PDB entry 1WUK | X-ray diffraction, 1.10 A resolution | chains S and L

[Chain S]
Molecule: Periplasmic [NiFe] hydrogenase small subunit
Source organism: Desulfovibrio vulgaris str. 'Miyazaki F'
Notes: EC 1.12.2.1
Reference sequence: P21853 (PHNS_DESVM); residues 1-267 here correspond to UniProt positions 51-317 (UniProt number = residue number + 50)
Sequence (267 residues; row label = number of the first residue in the row):
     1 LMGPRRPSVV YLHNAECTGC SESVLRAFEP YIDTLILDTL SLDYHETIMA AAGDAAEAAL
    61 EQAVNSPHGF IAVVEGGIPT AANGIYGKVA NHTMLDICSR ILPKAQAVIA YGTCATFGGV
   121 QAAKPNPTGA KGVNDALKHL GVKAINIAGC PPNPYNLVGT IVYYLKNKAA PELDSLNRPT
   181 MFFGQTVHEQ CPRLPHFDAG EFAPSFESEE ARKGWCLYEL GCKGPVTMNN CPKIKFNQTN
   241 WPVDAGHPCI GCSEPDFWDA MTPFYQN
Metal / ion sites: 4Fe-4S cluster Fe site 1: Cys17, Cys20, Cys114, Cys150; 4Fe-4S cluster Fe site 2: His188, Cys191, Cys216, Cys222; 3Fe-4S cluster Fe: Cys231, Cys249, Cys252
Small-molecule neighbours:
  - 3Fe-4S cluster (F3S): Val187, Thr227, Asn229, Cys231, Phe236, Trp241, Pro242, Cys249, Ile250, Gly251, Cys252, Ser253
  - 4Fe-4S cluster (SF4), molecule 1: Glu16, Cys17, Thr18, Gly19, Cys20, Glu75, Gly112, Thr113, Cys114, Val120, Gly149, Cys150, Pro151
  - 4Fe-4S cluster (SF4), molecule 2: Val187, His188, Cys191, Arg193, Leu194, Phe197, Cys216, Leu217, Tyr218, Cys222, Gly224, Pro225, Val243

[Chain L]
Molecule: Periplasmic [NiFe] hydrogenase large subunit
Source organism: Desulfovibrio vulgaris str. 'Miyazaki F'
Notes: EC 1.12.2.1
Reference sequence: P21852 (PHNL_DESVM); numbering as in UniProt (aligned over 19-552)
Sequence (534 residues; row label = number of the first residue in the row):
    19 SSYSGPIVVD PVTRIEGHLR IEVEVENGKV KNAYSSSTLF RGLEIILKGR DPRDAQHFTQ
    79 RTCGVCTYTH ALASTRCVDN AVGVHIPKNA TYIRNLVLGA QYLHDHIVHF YHLHALDFVD
   139 VTAALKADPA KAAKVASSIS PRKTTAADLK AVQDKLKTFV ETGQLGPFTN AYFLGGHPAY
   199 YLDPETNLIA TAHYLEALRL QVKAARAMAV FGAKNPHTQF TVVGGVTCYD ALTPQRIAEF
   259 EALWKETKAF VDEVYIPDLL VVAAAYKDWT QYGGTDNFIT FGEFPKDEYD LNSRFFKPGV
   319 VFKRDFKNIK PFDKMQIEEH VRHSWYEGAE ARHPWKGQTQ PKYTDLHGDD RYSWMKAPRY
   379 MGEPMETGPL AQVLIAYSQG HPKVKAVTDA VLAKLGVGPE ALFSTLGRTA ARGIETAVIA
   439 EYVGVMLQEY KDNIAKGDNV ICAPWEMPKQ AEGVGFVNAP RGGLSHWIRI EDGKIGNFQL
   499 VVPSTWTLGP RCDKNKLSPV EASLIGTPVA DAKRPVEILR TVHSFDPCIA CGVH
Modified residues: Cys546 (s-hydroxycysteine; CSO)
Curated features (UniProtKB/Swiss-Prot):
  - binding site (Mg(2+)): Glu62, Leu498, His552
  - binding site (Ni(2+)): Cys81, Cys84, Cys546, Cys549
  - binding site (Fe cation): Cys84, Cys549
Metal / ion sites: Mg2+: Glu62, Leu498, His552; ni-fe oxidized active center Ni: Cys81, Cys84, Cys546, Cys549
Small-molecule neighbours: ni-fe oxidized active center (NFO): Cys81, Cys84, Thr87, His88, Ala477, Pro478, Arg479, Leu482, Val500, Pro501, Ser502, Cys546, Cys549
What the authors report for this chain:
  - post-translational modification sites: Cys546

[Interface between chain S and chain L]
Contacting residue pairs (176):
  Leu1(S) - Gln182(L)
  Leu1(S) - Leu183(L)  hydrogen bond (backbone-backbone)
  Leu1(S) - Gly184(L)  hydrogen bond (backbone-backbone)
  Leu1(S) - Thr187(L)  hydrogen bond (backbone-side chain)
  Met2(S) - Gln182(L)
  Gly3(S) - Gln182(L)
  Pro4(S) - Gln182(L)  hydrogen bond (backbone-side chain)
  Arg5(S) - Gln182(L)
  Arg6(S) - Phe177(L)
  Arg6(S) - Thr180(L)  hydrogen bond
  Arg6(S) - Gln182(L)  hydrogen bond (backbone-side chain)
  His13(S) - His36(L)  hydrogen bond (backbone-side chain)
  Asn14(S) - His36(L)
  Asn14(S) - Leu57(L)
  Ala15(S) - Leu57(L)  hydrophobic
  Glu16(S) - Glu34(L)
  Glu16(S) - His36(L)  salt bridge
  Glu16(S) - Arg59(L)
  Glu16(S) - Ala548(L)
  Cys17(S) - Glu34(L)
  Cys17(S) - Arg59(L)
  Cys17(S) - Arg79(L)
  Cys17(S) - Thr80(L)
  Cys17(S) - Cys81(L)
  Cys17(S) - Gly82(L)  hydrogen bond (backbone-backbone)
  Cys17(S) - His235(L)
  Thr18(S) - Glu34(L)  hydrogen bond
  Thr18(S) - Val83(L)
  Gly19(S) - Gly82(L)
  Gly19(S) - Pro234(L)
  Glu22(S) - Gly82(L)
  Glu22(S) - Val83(L)
  Glu22(S) - His122(L)
  Glu22(S) - Pro234(L)
  Ser23(S) - Pro234(L)
  Leu25(S) - Gln219(L)  hydrogen bond (backbone-side chain)
  Leu25(S) - Val220(L)
  Arg26(S) - His122(L)  hydrogen bond
  Arg26(S) - Gln219(L)  hydrogen bond
  Arg26(S) - Ala223(L)
  Arg26(S) - Asn233(L)
  Phe28(S) - Arg224(L)
  Tyr31(S) - Arg217(L)
  Asp33(S) - Arg217(L)  salt bridge
  Thr34(S) - Arg217(L)  hydrogen bond
  Ile36(S) - Phe177(L)
  Leu37(S) - Phe177(L)  hydrophobic
  Asp38(S) - Lys173(L)  salt bridge
  Ser41(S) - Gln182(L)
  Leu42(S) - Gly184(L)
  Leu42(S) - Pro185(L)
  Asp43(S) - Gly184(L)
  Tyr44(S) - Pro29(L)
  Glu46(S) - Thr31(L)
  Glu46(S) - Arg32(L)  hydrogen bond (backbone-backbone)
  Glu46(S) - His36(L)  salt bridge
  Thr47(S) - Arg32(L)
  Thr47(S) - Ile33(L)
  Thr47(S) - Leu131(L)
  Ile48(S) - Arg32(L)
  Ile48(S) - Pro185(L)  hydrophobic
  Met49(S) - Thr31(L)
  Met49(S) - Arg32(L)  hydrogen bond (backbone-side chain)
  Met49(S) - Pro185(L)
  Ala50(S) - Arg32(L)  hydrogen bond (backbone-side chain)
  Ala50(S) - Leu134(L)  hydrophobic
  Ala50(S) - Pro185(L)  hydrogen bond (backbone-backbone)
  Ala50(S) - Ala189(L)  hydrophobic
  Ala51(S) - Thr31(L)  hydrogen bond (backbone-side chain)
  Ala51(S) - Thr187(L)
  Ala51(S) - Asn188(L)
  Ala52(S) - Val27(L)  hydrophobic
  Ala52(S) - Pro29(L)
  Ala52(S) - Thr31(L)
  Ala52(S) - Tyr190(L)  hydrogen bond (backbone-side chain)
  Gly53(S) - Val27(L)
  Gly53(S) - Asp28(L)
  Gly53(S) - Pro29(L)  hydrogen bond (backbone-backbone)
  Ala55(S) - Asn188(L)
  Ala58(S) - Asn188(L)
  Ala59(S) - Thr187(L)
  Ala59(S) - Asn188(L)  hydrogen bond (backbone-side chain)
  Gln62(S) - Thr187(L)
  Ile85(S) - Tyr361(L)  hydrophobic
  Tyr86(S) - Thr56(L)
  Tyr86(S) - Leu57(L)
  Tyr86(S) - Phe58(L)  hydrogen bond (backbone-backbone)
  Tyr86(S) - Trp372(L)  hydrophobic
  Gly87(S) - Thr56(L)
  Gly87(S) - Leu57(L)
  Lys88(S) - Thr56(L)  hydrogen bond (backbone-side chain)
  Lys88(S) - Tyr361(L)  hydrogen bond
  Lys88(S) - Asp363(L)  salt bridge
  Val89(S) - His36(L)
  Ala90(S) - Asp28(L)  hydrogen bond (backbone-side chain)
  Asn91(S) - Asp28(L)
  Asn91(S) - Arg38(L)
  Asn91(S) - Leu364(L)
  Met94(S) - His36(L)
  Val120(S) - Leu61(L)  hydrophobic
  Val120(S) - Ile64(L)
  Gln121(S) - Arg59(L)
  Gln121(S) - Ile64(L)
  Ala123(S) - Ile64(L)
  Ala123(S) - Arg68(L)
  Lys124(S) - Ile64(L)
  Lys124(S) - Arg68(L)  hydrogen bond (backbone-side chain)
  Pro125(S) - Ile63(L)  hydrophobic
  Pro125(S) - Ile64(L)
  Pro127(S) - Arg59(L)
  Pro127(S) - Ile64(L)
  Thr128(S) - Phe58(L)
  Thr128(S) - Arg59(L)
  Cys150(S) - Arg79(L)  hydrogen bond (backbone-side chain)
  Cys150(S) - Lys232(L)
  Cys150(S) - His235(L)  hydrogen bond (backbone-side chain)
  Pro151(S) - Pro234(L)
  Pro151(S) - His235(L)
  Phe206(S) - Val240(L)  hydrophobic
  Phe206(S) - Thr245(L)
  Phe206(S) - Tyr247(L)  hydrogen bond (backbone-side chain)
  Phe206(S) - Cys460(L)  hydrophobic
  Glu207(S) - Tyr247(L)
  Glu207(S) - Cys460(L)
  Glu207(S) - Pro462(L)
  Ser208(S) - Tyr247(L)
  Ala211(S) - Tyr247(L)
  Arg212(S) - Tyr247(L)
  Arg212(S) - Leu250(L)
  Arg212(S) - Asn457(L)  hydrogen bond (side chain-backbone)
  Phe236(S) - Lys232(L)
  Asn237(S) - Arg224(L)  hydrogen bond (backbone-side chain)
  Asn237(S) - Ala227(L)
  Asn237(S) - Lys232(L)
  Asn237(S) - Asn233(L)  hydrogen bond (side chain-backbone)
  Gln238(S) - Arg224(L)
  Thr239(S) - Arg224(L)
  Thr239(S) - Ala227(L)
  Thr239(S) - Arg254(L)  hydrogen bond
  Thr239(S) - Glu257(L)  hydrogen bond
  Asn240(S) - Ala227(L)  hydrogen bond (side chain-backbone)
  Asn240(S) - Val228(L)  hydrogen bond (side chain-backbone)
  Asn240(S) - Ala231(L)
  Asn240(S) - Arg254(L)  hydrogen bond
  Trp241(S) - Ala231(L)  hydrogen bond (backbone-backbone)
  Pro242(S) - Ala231(L)  hydrophobic
  Pro242(S) - Lys232(L)
  Pro242(S) - Gln237(L)
  Ala245(S) - Ala231(L)  hydrophobic
  Ala245(S) - Thr245(L)  hydrogen bond (backbone-side chain)
  Ala245(S) - Cys246(L)  hydrogen bond (backbone-backbone)
  Gly246(S) - Thr245(L)
  His247(S) - His75(L)
  His247(S) - Gln237(L)
  His247(S) - Thr239(L)
  His247(S) - Val240(L)
  His247(S) - Thr245(L)
  Pro248(S) - Gln237(L)  hydrogen bond (backbone-side chain)
  Cys249(S) - Gln237(L)
  Ile250(S) - Gln237(L)
  Trp258(S) - Arg68(L)  hydrogen bond (backbone-side chain)
  Trp258(S) - His75(L)
  Trp258(S) - Phe76(L)  hydrophobic
  Trp258(S) - Arg79(L)
  Asp259(S) - Arg68(L)  salt bridge
  Thr262(S) - Asp72(L)
  Pro263(S) - Asp69(L)
  Pro263(S) - Asp72(L)
  Phe264(S) - Asp72(L)  hydrogen bond (backbone-side chain)
  Phe264(S) - His75(L)
  Phe264(S) - Phe76(L)  hydrophobic
  Tyr265(S) - Arg71(L)
  Tyr265(S) - Gln74(L)  hydrogen bond
  Tyr265(S) - His75(L)
  Tyr265(S) - Thr239(L)
  Tyr265(S) - Val240(L)
Also at the interface, not in a pair above, chain S (88 interface residues in all): Ala27, Ile32, Ala56, Glu57, Pro79, Asp244, Gln266
Also at the interface, not in a pair above, chain L (83 interface residues in all): Gly35, Gly60, His130, Gly181, Phe186, Leu213, Leu216, Phe229, Asp248, Pro359, Val458, Leu537

[Overview]
The interface between chain S and chain L involves 88 residues on one side and 83 on the other, with 44
hydrogen bonds and 6 salt bridges. Polar pairs include Glu16(S)-His36(L), Asp33(S)-Arg217(L) and
Asp38(S)-Lys173(L). Bound to chain S: 4Fe-4S cluster and 3Fe-4S cluster. The paper reports a modification site
at Cys546(L).
Here chain S is Periplasmic [NiFe] hydrogenase small subunit and chain L is Periplasmic [NiFe] hydrogenase
large subunit, both from Desulfovibrio vulgaris str. 'Miyazaki F'. Entry 1WUK (High resolution Structure Of
The Oxidized State Of [Nife]Hydrogenase From Desulufovibrio Vulgaris Miyazaki F) was determined by X-ray
diffraction together with 1WUI, 1WUJ and 1WUL from the same study.
